Entry 3EXG (X-ray diffraction, 3.01 A resolution); this record covers chains A and C of the 4 polymer chains in the assembly.

[Chain A (and C)]
Name: Pyruvate dehydrogenase E1 component subunit alpha, somatic form, mitochondrial
Source organism: Homo sapiens
Notes: EC 1.2.4.1; fragment: E1p-alpha; chain C of this document is another copy of the same molecule, construct and numbering; everything in this record applies to it too
Reference sequence: P08559 (ODPA_HUMAN); residues 1-361 here correspond to UniProt positions 30-390 (UniProt number = residue number + 29)
Chain sequence (382 residues; each row starts with the number of its first residue; numbers below 1 keep their minus sign (Met-20 is residue -20)):
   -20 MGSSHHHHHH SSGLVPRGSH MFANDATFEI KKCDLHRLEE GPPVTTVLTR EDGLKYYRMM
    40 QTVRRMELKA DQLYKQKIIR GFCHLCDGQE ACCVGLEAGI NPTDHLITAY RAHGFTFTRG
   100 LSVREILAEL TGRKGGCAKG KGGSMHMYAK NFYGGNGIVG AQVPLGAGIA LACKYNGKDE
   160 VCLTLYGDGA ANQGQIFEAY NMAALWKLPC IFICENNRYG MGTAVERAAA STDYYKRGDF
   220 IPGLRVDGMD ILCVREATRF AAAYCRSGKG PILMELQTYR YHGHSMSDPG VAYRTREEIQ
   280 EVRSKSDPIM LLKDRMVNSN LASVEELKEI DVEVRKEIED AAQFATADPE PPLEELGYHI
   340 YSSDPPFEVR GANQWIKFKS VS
Unresolved in the structure: -20 to -1, 198-205, 262-273
Construct notes: expression tag (-20 to 0); engineered mutation Ala203 (Ser232 in P08559), Ala271 (Ser300 in P08559)
Reported in the primary citation:
  - post-translational modification sites: Ser264 (citing earlier work)
  - mutagenesis - Y89F: unchanged catalytic activity

[Interface between chain A and chain C]
Pairs across the interface (30):
  Asn171(A) with Glu177(C); Asn180(C)
  Gln172(A) with Glu177(C)
  Gly173(A) with Gly173(C); Glu177(C), hydrogen bond (backbone-side chain)
  Phe176(A) with Phe176(C), hydrophobic
  Glu177(A) with Asn171(C); Gln172(C); Gly173(C), hydrogen bond (side chain-backbone)
  Asn180(A) with Asn171(C); Ala207(C), hydrogen bond (side chain-backbone); Ala208(C); Ala209(C), hydrogen bond (side chain-backbone); Arg216(C)
  Ala183(A) with Ala209(C), hydrophobic
  Leu184(A) with Arg206(C); Ala209(C)
  Arg206(A) with Leu184(C)
  Ala207(A) with Asn180(C), hydrogen bond (backbone-side chain); Leu184(C)
  Ala208(A) with Asn180(C); Leu184(C)
  Ala209(A) with Asn180(C), hydrogen bond (backbone-side chain); Ala183(C), hydrophobic; Phe219(C), hydrophobic
  Ser210(A) with Phe219(C)
  Asp218(A) with Arg216(C)
  Phe219(A) with Ala209(C), hydrophobic; Ser210(C); Arg216(C)
Other interface residues (no listed pair), chain A (18 interface residues in all): Gln174, Lys215, Arg216
Other interface residues (no listed pair), chain C (18 interface residues in all): Gln174, Lys215, Asp218

[Overview]
Chain A and chain C each contribute 18 residues to their interface; the contacts include 6 hydrogen bonds.
Polar pairs include Gly173(A)-Glu177(C), Asn180(A)-Ala207(C) and Asn180(A)-Ala209(C). From the paper: Y89F of
chain A leaves catalytic activity unchanged; a modification site at Ser264(A).
Chain A and chain C are both Pyruvate dehydrogenase E1 component subunit alpha, somatic form, mitochondrial
(Homo sapiens); the structure, Crystal structure of the pyruvate dehydrogenase (E1p) component of human
pyruvate dehydrogenase complex, was determined by X-ray diffraction (same publication as 3EXE, 3EXF, 3EXH and
3EXI).
